PDB entry 2HIM | X-ray diffraction, 1.82 A resolution | chains C and D of the 4 polymer chains in the assembly

== Chain C (and D) ==
Molecule: L-asparaginase 1
Organism: Escherichia coli
Notes: EC 3.5.1.1; chain D of this document is another copy of the same molecule, construct and numbering; everything in this record applies to it too
UniProtKB: P0A962 (ASPG1_ECOLI); residue numbers follow UniProt; this construct covers 1-338
Amino-acid sequence (358 residues; each row starts with the number of its first residue; numbers below 1 keep their minus sign (Met-19 is residue -19)):
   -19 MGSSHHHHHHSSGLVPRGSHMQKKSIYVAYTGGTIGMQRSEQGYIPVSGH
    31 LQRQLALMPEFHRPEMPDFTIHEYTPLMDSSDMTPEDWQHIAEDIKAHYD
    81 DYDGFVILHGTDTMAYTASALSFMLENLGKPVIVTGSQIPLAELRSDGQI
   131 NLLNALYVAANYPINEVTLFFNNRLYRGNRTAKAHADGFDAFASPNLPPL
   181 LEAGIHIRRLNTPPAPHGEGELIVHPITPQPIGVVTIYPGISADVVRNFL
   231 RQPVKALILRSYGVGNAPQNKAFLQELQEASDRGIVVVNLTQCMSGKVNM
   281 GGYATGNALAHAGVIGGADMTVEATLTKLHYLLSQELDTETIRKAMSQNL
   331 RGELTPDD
Not modelled in the structure: -19 to 2, 19-24, 281-285, 338 (chain D: -19 to -6, 20-24, 281-287, 338)
Covalent attachments: aspartic acid (ASP) linked to Thr14
Sequence notes: cloning artifact (-19 to -16, -9 to 0); expression tag (-15 to -10); engineered mutation Ala162 (Thr in P0A962)
Ligand contacts:
  - asparagine (ASN): Ala162, Arg240, Thr271, Gln272, Cys273, Met274, Thr301, Val302, Glu303
  - asparagine / aspartic acid: Gly13, Met17, Met58, Asp59, Ser60, Ser61, Gly90, Thr91, Asp92, Ser117
Curated features (UniProtKB/Swiss-Prot):
  - active site: Thr14 (O-isoaspartyl threonine intermediate)
  - binding site (L-asparagine): Asp59 to Ser61, Thr91, Asp92, Arg240, Thr271 to Cys273
  - mutagenesis: Thr14 (T14A/V: Loss of enzyme activity), Ser61 (S61Q: Loss of enzyme activity), Thr91 (T91A/V: Loss of enzyme activity), Gln118 (Q118D: Loss of enzyme activity), Arg240 (R240A: No effect on activity at saturating substrate concentration. Reduced activity at lower substrate concentrations)
What the authors report for this chain:
  - allosteric site: Arg240, Thr271, Cys273, Val302, Glu303
  - catalytic residues: Thr14, Thr91, Gln118
  - binding site for aspartic acid: Thr14, Ile15, Ser60, His89, Thr91, Asp92, Ser117
  - binding site for asparagine: Asp59, Ser61, Arg240
  - mutagenesis - R240A: decreased catalytic activity on asparagine
  - catalytic residues: Lys163 (proposed by the authors, not directly observed)
  - catalytic residues: Ser60, Asp92 (by similarity / conservation)
  - mutagenesis - T14A, T14V, S61Q, T91A, T91V, Q118D: abolished catalytic activity
  - mutagenesis - D170Q: unchanged catalytic activity
  - specificity-determining residues: Asn246 (proposed by the authors, not directly observed)
  - catalytic residues: Tyr24 (citing earlier work)

== Interface between chain C and chain D ==
Pairs across the interface - 46 pairs, chain C then chain D:
  Leu37(C) - Pro39(D)
  Glu40(C) - Glu123(D)
  Glu40(C) - Leu124(D)
  Glu40(C) - Arg125(D)  hydrogen bond (side chain-backbone)
  Glu40(C) - Ser126(D)
  Glu40(C) - Gln129(D)
  Arg43(C) - Ala122(D)  hydrogen bond (side chain-backbone)
  Arg43(C) - Glu123(D)
  Arg43(C) - Leu124(D)
  Glu45(C) - Leu124(D)
  Met46(C) - Leu124(D)  hydrophobic
  Ile119(C) - Gly184(D)
  Ala122(C) - Arg43(D)  hydrogen bond (backbone-side chain)
  Glu123(C) - Arg43(D)
  Leu124(C) - Glu40(D)
  Leu124(C) - Arg43(D)
  Leu124(C) - Met46(D)  hydrophobic
  Leu124(C) - Leu133(D)  hydrophobic
  Leu124(C) - Tyr137(D)  hydrophobic
  Arg125(C) - Asn134(D)
  Arg125(C) - Ala183(D)
  Arg125(C) - Gly184(D)  hydrogen bond (side chain-backbone)
  Arg125(C) - Ile185(D)  hydrogen bond (side chain-backbone)
  Leu133(C) - Arg125(D)
  Asn134(C) - Arg125(D)
  Tyr137(C) - Leu124(D)  hydrophobic
  Tyr137(C) - Arg125(D)
  Asn153(C) - Phe169(D)
  Ala166(C) - Ile185(D)
  Asp167(C) - Gly184(D)
  Asp167(C) - Ile185(D)  hydrogen bond (backbone-backbone)
  Asp167(C) - His186(D)
  Phe169(C) - Asn153(D)
  Phe169(C) - Ala183(D)
  Phe169(C) - Gly184(D)
  Ala183(C) - Phe169(D)
  Gly184(C) - Ile119(D)
  Gly184(C) - Arg125(D)  hydrogen bond (backbone-side chain)
  Gly184(C) - Asp167(D)
  Gly184(C) - Phe169(D)
  Ile185(C) - Arg125(D)  hydrogen bond (backbone-side chain)
  Ile185(C) - Ala166(D)
  Ile185(C) - Asp167(D)  hydrogen bond (backbone-backbone)
  His186(C) - Asp167(D)
  Ile187(C) - Arg125(D)
  Arg188(C) - Asp167(D)
Also at the interface, not in a pair above, chain C (25 interface residues in all): Gln118, Ile130
Also at the interface, not in a pair above, chain D (27 interface residues in all): Leu37, Glu45, Gln118, Ile130, Ile187

== Summary ==
Chain C and chain D form an interface of 25 and 27 residues respectively; the contacts include 9 hydrogen
bonds. Polar contacts include Glu40(C)-Arg125(D), Arg43(C)-Ala122(D) and Arg125(C)-Gly184(D). The paper
reports catalytic residues Thr14(C), Thr91(C) and Gln118(C) among others; T14A, T14V and S61Q of chain C,
among others, abolish catalytic activity; 8 substitutions were tested in all.
Both chains are L-asparaginase 1 (Escherichia coli). Entry 2HIM (Crystal Structure and Allosteric Regulation
of the Cytoplasmic Escherichia coli L-Asparaginase I) was determined by X-ray diffraction (same publication as
2P2D and 2P2N).
